Entry 2WFF (X-ray diffraction, 4.00 A resolution); this record covers chains 1 and 4 of the 4 polymer chains in the assembly.

[Chain 1]
Name: P1
Organism: Equine rhinitis a virus
Notes: fragment: capsid protein vp1, residues 537-782
UniProt: B9VV85 (B9VV85_9PICO); residues 1-246 here correspond to UniProt positions 537-782 (UniProt number = residue number + 536)
Amino-acid sequence (246 residues; row label = number of the first residue in the row):
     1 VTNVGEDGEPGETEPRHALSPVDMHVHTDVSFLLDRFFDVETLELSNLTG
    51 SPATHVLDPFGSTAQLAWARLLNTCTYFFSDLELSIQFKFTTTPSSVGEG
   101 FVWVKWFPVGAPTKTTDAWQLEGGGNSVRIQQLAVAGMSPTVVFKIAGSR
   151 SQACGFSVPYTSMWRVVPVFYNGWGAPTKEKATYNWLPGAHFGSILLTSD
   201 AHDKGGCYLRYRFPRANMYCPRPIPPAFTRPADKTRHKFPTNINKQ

[Chain 4]
Name: P1
Organism: Equine rhinitis a virus
Notes: fragment: capsid protein vp4, residues 1-80
UniProt: B9VV85 (B9VV85_9PICO); residues 1-80 here = UniProt positions 1-80
Amino-acid sequence (80 residues; row label = number of the first residue in the row):
     1 GAGTSTPTTGNQNMSGNSGSIVQNFYMQQYQNSIDADLGDNVISPEGQGS
    51 NTSSSTSSSQSSGLGGWFSSLLNLGTKLLA
Not modelled in the structure: 1-15, 38-80

[Interface between chain 1 and chain 4]
Residue-residue contacts - 10 pairs, chain 1 then chain 4:
  Phe-32(1) with Asn-17(4)
  Asp-35(1) with Gly-16(4); Asn-17(4), hydrogen bond (side chain-backbone)
  Asp-81(1) with Asn-32(4); Ser-33(4), hydrogen bond
  Ser-157(1) with Gln-31(4)
  Arg-212(1) with Asn-17(4), hydrogen bond (side chain-backbone)
  Arg-215(1) with Asn-32(4); Ser-33(4), hydrogen bond; Asp-35(4), salt bridge
Also at the interface, not in a pair above, chain 1 (11 interface residues in all): Arg-36, Phe-79, Pro-159, Tyr-160, Pro-214

[Overview]
11 residues of chain 1 and 6 residues of chain 4 are in contact; the contacts include 4 hydrogen bonds and 1
salt bridge. Polar contacts include Arg-215(1)/Asp-35(4), Asp-35(1)/Asn-17(4) and Asp-81(1)/Ser-33(4).
Chain 1 is P1 and chain 4 is P1, both from Equine rhinitis a virus; the structure, Equine Rhinitis A Virus,
was determined by X-ray diffraction (same publication as 2WS9).
